Entry 7MKN (electron microscopy, 3.30 A resolution); this record covers chains D and N of the 9 polymer chains in the assembly.

Chain D:
Name: DNA-directed RNA polymerase subunit beta'
From: Escherichia coli (strain K12)
Notes: EC 2.7.7.6
UniProtKB: A0A6D2WUT6 (A0A6D2WUT6_ECOLI); residue numbers follow UniProt; this construct covers 14-1376
Chain sequence (1363 residues; numbered 14 to 1376; the number before each row is that of its first residue):
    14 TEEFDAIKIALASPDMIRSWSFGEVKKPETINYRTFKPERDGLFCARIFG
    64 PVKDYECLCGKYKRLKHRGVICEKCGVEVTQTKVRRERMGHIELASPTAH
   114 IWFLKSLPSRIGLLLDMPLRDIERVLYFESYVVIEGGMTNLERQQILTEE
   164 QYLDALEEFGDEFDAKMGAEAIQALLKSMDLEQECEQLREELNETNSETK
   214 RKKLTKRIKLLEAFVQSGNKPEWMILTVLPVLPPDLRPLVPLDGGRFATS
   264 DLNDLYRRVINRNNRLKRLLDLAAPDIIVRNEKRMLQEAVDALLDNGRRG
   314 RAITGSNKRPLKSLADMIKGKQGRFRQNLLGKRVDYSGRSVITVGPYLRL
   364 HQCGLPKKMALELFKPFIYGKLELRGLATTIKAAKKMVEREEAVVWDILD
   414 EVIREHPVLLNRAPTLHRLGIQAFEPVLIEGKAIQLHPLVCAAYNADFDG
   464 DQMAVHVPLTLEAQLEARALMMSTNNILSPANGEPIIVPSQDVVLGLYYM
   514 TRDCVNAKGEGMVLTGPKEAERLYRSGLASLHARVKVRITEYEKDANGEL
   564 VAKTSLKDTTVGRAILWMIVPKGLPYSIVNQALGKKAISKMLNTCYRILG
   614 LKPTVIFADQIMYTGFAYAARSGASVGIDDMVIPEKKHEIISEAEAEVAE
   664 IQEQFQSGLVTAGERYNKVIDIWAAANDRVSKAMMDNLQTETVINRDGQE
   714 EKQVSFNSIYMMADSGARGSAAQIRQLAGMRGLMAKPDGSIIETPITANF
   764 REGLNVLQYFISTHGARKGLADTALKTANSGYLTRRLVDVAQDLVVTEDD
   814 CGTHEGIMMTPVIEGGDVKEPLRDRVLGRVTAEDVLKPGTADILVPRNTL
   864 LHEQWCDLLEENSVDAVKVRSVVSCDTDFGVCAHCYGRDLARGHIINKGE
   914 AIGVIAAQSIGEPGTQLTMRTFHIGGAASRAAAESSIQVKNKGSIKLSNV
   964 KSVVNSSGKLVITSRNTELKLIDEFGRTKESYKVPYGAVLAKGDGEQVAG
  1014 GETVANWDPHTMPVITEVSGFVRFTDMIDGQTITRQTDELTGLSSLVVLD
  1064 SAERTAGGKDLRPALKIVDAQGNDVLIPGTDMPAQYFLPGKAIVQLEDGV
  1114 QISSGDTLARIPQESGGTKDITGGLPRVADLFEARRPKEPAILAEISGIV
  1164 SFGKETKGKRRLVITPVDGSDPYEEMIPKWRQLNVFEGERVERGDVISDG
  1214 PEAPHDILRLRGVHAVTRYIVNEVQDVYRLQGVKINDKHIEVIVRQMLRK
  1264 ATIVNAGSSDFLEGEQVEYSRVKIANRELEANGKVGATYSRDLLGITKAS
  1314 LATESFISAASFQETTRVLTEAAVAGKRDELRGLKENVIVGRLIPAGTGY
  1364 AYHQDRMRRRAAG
Disordered / not traced: 932-945, 1126-1134
Ion coordination: Zn2+ site 1: Cys70, Cys72, Cys85, Cys88; Mg2+: Asp462, Asp464 (shared with 1 residue of chain R); Zn2+ site 2: Cys814, Cys888, Cys895, Cys898
Ligand contacts: CMPcPP (2TM; 5'-O-[(S)-hydroxy{[(S)-hydroxy(phosphonooxy)phosphoryl]methyl}phosphoryl]cytidine): Arg425, Pro427, Asn458, Asp460, Asp462, Arg731

Chain N:
Molecule: 29-nt DNA strand
From: Escherichia coli K-12
Sequence (29 nucleotides; numbered 1 to 29; the number before each row is that of its first residue):
     1 GGGCTACCTCTCCATGACGGCGAATACCC
Disordered / not traced: 7-13

Interface between chain D and chain N:
Contacting residue pairs (11; chain D residue first):
  Tyr46(D) with DG3(N), base contact; DC4(N), base contact
  Leu120(D) with DA23(N), sugar contact
  Pro131(D) with DT25(N), phosphate contact
  Arg133(D) with DT25(N), phosphate contact
  Lys219(D) with DA23(N), salt bridge to the phosphate
  Arg271(D) with DA6(N), hydrogen bond to the phosphate
  Lys321(D) with DA14(N), salt bridge to the phosphate
  Arg1148(D) with DG20(N), salt bridge to the phosphate; DC21(N), phosphate contact
  Lys1170(D) with DC29(N), phosphate contact
Interface residues without a listed pair, chain D (11 interface residues in all): Glu42, Arg47
Interface residues without a listed pair, chain N (13 interface residues in all): DT5, DG19, DG22, DA24

Summary:
11 residues of chain D and 13 residues of chain N are in contact, with 1 hydrogen bond and 3 salt bridges.
Polar pairs include Arg271(D)-DA6(N), Lys219(D)-DA23(N) and Lys321(D)-DA14(N). Bound to chain D: CMPcPP.
Cys70(D), Cys72(D), Cys85(D) and Cys88(D) coordinate Zn2+ site 1.
Chain D is DNA-directed RNA polymerase subunit beta' (Escherichia coli (strain K12)) and chain N is a 29-nt
DNA strand (Escherichia coli K-12); the structure, Escherichia coli RNA polymerase and RapA elongation
complex, was determined by electron microscopy together with 7MKP, 7MKO and 7MKQ from the same study.
